PDB entry 8AXF | X-ray diffraction, 2.54 A resolution | chains Q and C of the 5 polymer chains in the assembly

[Chain Q]
Molecule: 42-nt RNA strand
Sequence (42 nucleotides; numbered 1 to 42; the number before each row is that of its first residue):
     1 UUUUUUUUUUUUUUUUUUUUUUUUUUUUUUUUUUUUUUUUUU
Bound ions: Mg2+ site 1: U9, U10 (shared with 1 residue of chain A); Mg2+ site 2 near U19 (its only coordinating residue here); Mg2+ site 3: U30, U31 (shared with 1 residue of chain D)

[Chain C]
Protein: Nucleocapsid protein
Source organism: Emaravirus fici
Notes: fragment: nucleoprotein; engineered mutation(s): N45
UniProt: I2FFM8 (I2FFM8_9VIRU); residues 0-314 here correspond to UniProt positions 1-315 (UniProt number = residue number + 1)
Chain sequence (315 residues; each row starts with the number of its first residue; numbering starts at 0):
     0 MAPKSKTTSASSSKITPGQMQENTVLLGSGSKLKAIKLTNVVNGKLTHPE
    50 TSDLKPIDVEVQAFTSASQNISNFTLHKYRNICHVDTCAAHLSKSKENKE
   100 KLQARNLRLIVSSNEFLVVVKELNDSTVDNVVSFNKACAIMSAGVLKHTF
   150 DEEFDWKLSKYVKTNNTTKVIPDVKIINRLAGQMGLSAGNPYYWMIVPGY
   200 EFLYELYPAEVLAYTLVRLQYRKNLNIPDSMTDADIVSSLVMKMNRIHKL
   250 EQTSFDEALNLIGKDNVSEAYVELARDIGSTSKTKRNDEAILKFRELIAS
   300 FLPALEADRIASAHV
Unresolved in the structure: 0-50, 313-314
Disulfides: Cys-82/Cys-87
Reported in the primary citation:
  - binding site for the 42-nt RNA strand (chain Q): Phe-201, Pro-227

[Chain Q / chain C interface]
Contacting residue pairs (58; chain Q residue first):
  U30(Q) with Phe-63(C), base contact; Ser-65(C), base contact; Gln-68(C), base contact
  U31(Q) with Gln-68(C), base contact; Asn-244(C), hydrogen bond to the phosphate
  U32(Q) with Met-241(C), sugar contact; Asn-244(C), hydrogen bond to the phosphate; Arg-245(C), hydrogen bond to the phosphate
  U33(Q) with Asn-123(C), hydrogen bond to the base; Lys-135(C), hydrogen bond to the phosphate; Phe-201(C), phosphate contact; Met-241(C), phosphate contact; Lys-242(C), salt bridge to the phosphate; Arg-245(C), salt bridge to the phosphate
  U34(Q) with Glu-121(C), hydrogen bond to the sugar; Asn-123(C), hydrogen bond to the sugar; Ser-132(C), hydrogen bond to the phosphate; Lys-135(C), salt bridge to the phosphate; Phe-201(C), phosphate contact
  U35(Q) with Lys-120(C), phosphate contact; Glu-121(C), hydrogen bond to the phosphate; Ser-238(C), base contact
  U36(Q) with Asn-134(C), hydrogen bond to the base; Met-230(C), hydrogen bond to the sugar
  U37(Q) with Lys-98(C), salt bridge to the phosphate; Pro-197(C), base contact; Arg-217(C), hydrogen bond to the base; Ile-226(C), sugar contact; Pro-227(C), phosphate contact; Met-230(C), sugar contact
  U38(Q) with Leu-179(C), sugar contact; Gln-182(C), sugar contact; Pro-197(C), base contact; Tyr-213(C), base contact; Arg-217(C), base contact; Leu-224(C), hydrogen bond to the sugar; Asn-225(C), sugar contact; Ile-226(C), sugar contact
  U39(Q) with Lys-95(C), base contact; Arg-178(C), base contact; Leu-179(C), base contact; Gln-182(C), sugar contact; Asn-225(C), hydrogen bond to the phosphate
  U40(Q) with Ile-176(C), base contact; Arg-178(C), sugar contact; Gly-181(C), sugar contact; Gln-182(C), sugar contact
  U41(Q) with Gly-181(C), sugar contact; Gln-182(C), hydrogen bond to the phosphate; Gly-278(C), base contact; Ser-279(C), base contact; Thr-280(C), hydrogen bond to the base; Arg-285(C), hydrogen bond to the sugar
  U42(Q) with Gln-182(C), hydrogen bond to the phosphate; Asn-225(C), hydrogen bond to the phosphate; Ser-281(C), phosphate contact; Lys-282(C), hydrogen bond to the phosphate; Arg-285(C), hydrogen bond to the phosphate
Other interface residues (no listed pair), chain Q (14 interface residues in all): U3
Other interface residues (no listed pair), chain C (44 interface residues in all): Asn-72, Leu-122, Asp-124, Val-196, Gly-198, Asp-234, Val-240, Glu-250

[In short]
14 residues of chain Q face 44 of chain C across their interface, with 21 hydrogen bonds and 4 salt bridges.
Polar pairs include U33(Q)/Asn-123(C), U36(Q)/Asn-134(C) and U37(Q)/Arg-217(C). U9(Q) and U10(Q) coordinate
Mg2+ site 1. The paper reports a binding site for the 42-nt RNA strand (chain Q) at Phe-201(C) and Pro-227(C).
Chain Q is a 42-nt RNA strand and chain C is Nucleocapsid protein (Emaravirus fici); the structure, Crystal
structure of FMV N bound to 42-mer ssRNA, was determined by X-ray diffraction (same publication as 8AX4).
